8JP6 - chains A and B of the 8 polymer chains in the assembly; structure by electron microscopy, 3.29 A resolution.

# Chain A (and B)
Molecule: Protein ERGIC-53
Organism: Homo sapiens
Notes: chain B of this document is another copy of the same molecule, construct and numbering; everything in this record applies to it too
UniProt: P49257 (LMAN1_HUMAN); residues 1-510 here = UniProt positions 1-510
Amino-acid sequence (522 residues; each row starts with the number of its first residue):
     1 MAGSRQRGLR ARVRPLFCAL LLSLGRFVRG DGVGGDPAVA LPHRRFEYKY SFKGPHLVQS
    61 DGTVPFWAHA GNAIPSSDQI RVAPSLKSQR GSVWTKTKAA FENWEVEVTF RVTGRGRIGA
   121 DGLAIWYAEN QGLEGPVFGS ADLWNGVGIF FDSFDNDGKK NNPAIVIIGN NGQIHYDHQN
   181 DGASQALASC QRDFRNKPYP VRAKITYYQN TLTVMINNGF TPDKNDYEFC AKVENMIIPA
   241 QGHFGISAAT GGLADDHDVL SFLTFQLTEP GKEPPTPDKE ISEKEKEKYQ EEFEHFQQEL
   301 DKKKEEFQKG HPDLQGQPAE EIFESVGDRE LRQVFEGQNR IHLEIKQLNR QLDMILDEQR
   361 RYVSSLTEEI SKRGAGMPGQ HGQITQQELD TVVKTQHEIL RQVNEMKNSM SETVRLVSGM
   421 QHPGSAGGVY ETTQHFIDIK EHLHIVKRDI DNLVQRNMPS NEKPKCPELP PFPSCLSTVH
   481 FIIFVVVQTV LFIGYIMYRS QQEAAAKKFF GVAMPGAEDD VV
Not modelled in the structure: 1-41, 368-522 (chain B: 1-41, 313-323, 366-522)
Sequence notes: expression tag (511-522)
Swiss-Prot annotation at these positions:
  - region: R499 to F510 (Mediates interaction with RAB3GAP1, RAB3GAP2 and UBXN6)
  - motif: F509, F510 (ER export motif)
  - binding site (a carbohydrate): S88, D121, N156, H178, G251 to L253
  - binding site (Ca(2+)): D152, F154, N156, D181
  - site: Q501 (Required for ER export)
  - modified residue: S425 (Phosphoserine)
  - natural variant: W67 (W67S: In F5F8D1)
Cystine bridges: C190-C230
Bound ions: Ca2+ site 1: D152, F154, N156, D181; Ca2+ site 2: D155, D157, N161, N162, D181

# Interface between chain A and chain B
Residue-residue contacts (60):
  I74(A) with I74(B), hydrophobic; L86(B), hydrophobic
  R81(A) with S85(B), hydrogen bond; L86(B)
  S85(A) with R81(B)
  L86(A) with I74(B), hydrophobic; Q79(B); R81(B)
  R111(A) with R115(B)
  T113(A) with R115(B)
  R115(A) with R111(B); T113(B)
  D256(A) with D256(B)
  E321(A) with G116(B); R117(B), hydrogen bond (backbone-backbone)
  I322(A) with R115(B), hydrogen bond (backbone-side chain); G116(B)
  R329(A) with G114(B), hydrogen bond (side chain-backbone); R115(B); G116(B); N196(B), hydrogen bond
  E330(A) with L331(B)
  R332(A) with R117(B)
  Q333(A) with N196(B), hydrogen bond (side chain-backbone); P198(B); F220(B); F335(B)
  V334(A) with L331(B), hydrophobic; V334(B), hydrophobic; F335(B), hydrophobic; Q338(B), hydrogen bond (backbone-side chain)
  E336(A) with D193(B); F220(B)
  G337(A) with F220(B); Q338(B)
  Q338(A) with Q338(B)
  R340(A) with F220(B); Q338(B)
  I341(A) with I341(B), hydrophobic; I345(B), hydrophobic
  E344(A) with H342(B); I345(B); K346(B), salt bridge
  I345(A) with I345(B), hydrophobic
  L348(A) with L348(B); N349(B); L352(B)
  Q351(A) with N349(B), hydrogen bond (side chain-backbone); L352(B); D353(B)
  L352(A) with L352(B)
  I355(A) with I355(B), hydrophobic; L356(B), hydrophobic; Q359(B)
  E358(A) with Q359(B), hydrogen bond; R360(B); V363(B)
  Q359(A) with Q359(B)
  Y362(A) with Y362(B); V363(B), hydrophobic
Interface residues without a listed pair, chain A (38 interface residues in all): S76, D78, Q79, K87, K197, P198, F323, Q347, M354
Interface residues without a listed pair, chain B (40 interface residues in all): S76, D78, P84, K87, K197, N339

# Overview
38 residues of chain A face 40 of chain B across their interface; the contacts include 9 hydrogen bonds and 1
salt bridge. Among the polar pairs are E344(A)-K346(B), R81(A)-S85(B) and I322(A)-R115(B). UniProt lists 7
carbohydrate-binding residues and 4 Ca2+-binding residues on chain A.
Chain A and chain B are both Protein ERGIC-53 (Homo sapiens); the structure, Cryo-EM structures of the head
region of full-length ERGIC-53 with MCFD2 (Substate A), was determined by electron microscopy together with
8JP4, 8JP5, 8JP7, 8JP8, 8JP9 and 8JPG from the same study.
